1EB3 - chain A; structure by X-ray diffraction, 1.75 A resolution.

# Chain A
Name: 5-aminolaevulinic acid dehydratase
Source organism: Saccharomyces cerevisiae
Notes: EC 4.2.1.24
UniProtKB: P05373 (HEM2_YEAST); residue numbers follow UniProt; this construct covers 1-340
Sequence (340 residues; numbered 1 to 340; the number before each row is that of its first residue):
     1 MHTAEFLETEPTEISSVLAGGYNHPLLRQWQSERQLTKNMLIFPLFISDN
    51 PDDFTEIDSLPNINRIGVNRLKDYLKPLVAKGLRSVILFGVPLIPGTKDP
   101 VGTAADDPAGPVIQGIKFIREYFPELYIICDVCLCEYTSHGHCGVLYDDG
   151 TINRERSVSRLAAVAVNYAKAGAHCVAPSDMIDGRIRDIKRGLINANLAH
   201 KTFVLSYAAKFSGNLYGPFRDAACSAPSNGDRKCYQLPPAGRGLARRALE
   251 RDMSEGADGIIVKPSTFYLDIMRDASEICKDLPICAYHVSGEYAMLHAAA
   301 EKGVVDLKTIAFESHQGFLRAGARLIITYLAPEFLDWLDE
Covalently attached groups: 4,7-dioxosebacic acid (DSB) linked to K210, K263
Ion coordination: Zn2+: C133, C135, C143
Small-molecule neighbours: 4,7-dioxosebacic acid (DSB): F89, D131, S179, Y207, L215, Y216, F219, R220, R232, Q236, Y287, V289, S290, G291, Y329
Swiss-Prot annotation at these positions:
  - active site (Schiff-base intermediate with substrate): K210, K263
  - binding site (Zn(2+)): C133, C135, C143
  - binding site (5-aminolevulinate): R220, R232, S290, Y329
  - modified residue: S254 (Phosphoserine)
From the paper describing this entry:
  - binding site for 4,7-dioxosebacic acid: F89, D131, S179, Y207, K210, F219, R220, R232, Q236, K263, Y287, S290, Y329
  - catalytic residues: D131, K210 (proposed by the authors, not directly observed)
  - catalytic residues: K263

# Overview
Covalently linked 4,7-dioxosebacic acid: at K263. C133, C135 and C143 form the Zn2+ site. From UniProt:
active-site residues K210 and K263, 3 Zn2+-binding residues and 4 residues binding 5-aminolevulinate. The
paper reports catalytic residues D131, K210 and K263; a binding site for 4,7-dioxosebacic acid at F89, D131
and S179 among others.
Chain A is 5-aminolaevulinic acid dehydratase (Saccharomyces cerevisiae); the structure, Yeast
5-aminolaevulinic acid dehydratase 4,7-dioxosebacic acid complex, was determined by X-ray diffraction (same
publication as 1GJP).
